Entry 5TRG (X-ray diffraction, 2.80 A resolution); this record covers chains C and D of the 28 polymer chains in the assembly.

Chain C (and D):
Molecule: Proteasome subunit alpha
From: Mycobacterium tuberculosis
Notes: EC 3.4.25.1; chain D of this document is another copy of the same molecule, construct and numbering; everything in this record applies to it too
UniProt: A5U4D5 (PSA_MYCTA); numbering as in UniProt (aligned over 10-248)
Amino-acid sequence (240 residues; each row starts with the number of its first residue):
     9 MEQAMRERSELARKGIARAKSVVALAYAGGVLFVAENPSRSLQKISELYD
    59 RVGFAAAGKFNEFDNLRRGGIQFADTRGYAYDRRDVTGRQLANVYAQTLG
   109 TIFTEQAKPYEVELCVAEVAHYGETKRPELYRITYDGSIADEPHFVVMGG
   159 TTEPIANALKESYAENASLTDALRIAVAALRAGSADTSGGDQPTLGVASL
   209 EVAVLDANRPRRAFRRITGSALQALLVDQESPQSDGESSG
Not modelled in the structure: 192-202, 236-248 (chain D: 193-203, 243-248)
Differences from the reference sequence: initiating methionine (9)

Interface between chain C and chain D:
Contacting residue pairs (31):
  Met9(C) with Glu15(D), hydrogen bond (backbone-side chain); Arg16(D); Ala115(D); Lys116(D); Pro117(D)
  Glu10(C) with Glu15(D), hydrogen bond (backbone-side chain)
  Met13(C) with Ala115(D)
  Arg14(C) with Leu19(D)
  Arg97(C) with Ser49(D)
  Asn101(C) with Phe68(D); Asp72(D), hydrogen bond; Arg76(D), hydrogen bond
  Ala104(C) with Asn69(D)
  Gln105(C) with Asn73(D), hydrogen bond
  Gly108(C) with Asn69(D)
  Thr112(C) with Ala115(D); Lys116(D)
  Glu113(C) with Gln114(D); Ala115(D)
  Pro136(C) with Arg48(D)
  Glu137(C) with Arg48(D), salt bridge
  Tyr139(C) with Arg48(D); Ser49(D), hydrogen bond
  Asp144(C) with Lys67(D), salt bridge
  Gly145(C) with Lys67(D)
  Ser146(C) with Lys67(D), hydrogen bond
  Ile147(C) with Leu50(D), hydrophobic; Phe68(D), hydrophobic
  Asp149(C) with Ser47(D), hydrogen bond; Arg48(D), salt bridge; Ser49(D), hydrogen bond
Also at the interface, not in a pair above, chain C (21 interface residues in all): Gln11, Arg135

Overview:
The interface between chain C and chain D involves 21 residues on one side and 17 on the other; the contacts
include 9 hydrogen bonds and 3 salt bridges. Polar contacts include Glu137(C)-Arg48(D), Asp144(C)-Lys67(D) and
Asp149(C)-Arg48(D).
Chain C and chain D are both Proteasome subunit alpha (Mycobacterium tuberculosis); the structure, Structure
of Mycobacterium tuberculosis proteasome in complex with N,C-capped dipeptide DPLG-2, was determined by X-ray
diffraction, deposited together with 5THO, 5TRR, 5TRS, 5TRY and 5TS0.
